PDB entry 8YN1 | electron microscopy, 3.09 A resolution | chains B and C of the 3 polymer chains in the assembly

== Chain B ==
Molecule: Senescence-associated carboxylesterase 101
Source organism: Arabidopsis thaliana
Notes: EC 3.1.1.1
UniProtKB: Q4F883 (SG101_ARATH); residue numbers follow UniProt; this construct covers 3-535
Chain sequence (533 residues; numbered 3 to 535; the number before each row is that of its first residue):
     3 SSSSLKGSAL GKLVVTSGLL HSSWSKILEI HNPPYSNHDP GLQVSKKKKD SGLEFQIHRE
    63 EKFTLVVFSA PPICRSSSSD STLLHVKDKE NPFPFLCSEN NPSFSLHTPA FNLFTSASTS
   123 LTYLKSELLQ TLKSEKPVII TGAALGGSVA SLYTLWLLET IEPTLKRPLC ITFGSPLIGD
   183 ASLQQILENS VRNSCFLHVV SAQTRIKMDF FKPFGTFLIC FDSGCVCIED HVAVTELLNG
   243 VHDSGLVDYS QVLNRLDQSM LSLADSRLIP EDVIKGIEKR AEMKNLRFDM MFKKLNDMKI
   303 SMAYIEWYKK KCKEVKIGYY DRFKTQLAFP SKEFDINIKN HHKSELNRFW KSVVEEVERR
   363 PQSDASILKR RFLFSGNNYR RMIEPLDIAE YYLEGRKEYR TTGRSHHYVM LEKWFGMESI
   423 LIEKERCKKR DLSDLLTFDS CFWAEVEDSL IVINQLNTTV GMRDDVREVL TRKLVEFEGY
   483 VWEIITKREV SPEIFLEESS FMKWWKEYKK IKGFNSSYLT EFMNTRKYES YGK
Not modelled in the structure: 35-52, 243-248
Small-molecule neighbours: adenosine-5-diphosphoribose / ATP: Lys301, Met304, Ala305, Glu308, Lys371, Arg372, Arg373, Phe376, Ser377, Asn380, Met384, Asp436, Leu438

== Chain C ==
Molecule: Probable disease resistance protein At5g66900
Source organism: Arabidopsis thaliana
UniProtKB: Q9FKZ1 (DRL42_ARATH); numbering as in UniProt (aligned over 404-809)
Chain sequence (406 residues; each row starts with the number of its first residue):
   404 SFDALDPNLK ECFLDMGSFL EDQKIRASVI IDMWVELYGK GSSILYMYLE DLASQNLLKL
   464 VPLGTNEHED GFYNDFLVTQ HDILRELAIC QSEFKENLER KRLNLEILEN TFPDWCLNTI
   524 NASLLSISTD DLFSSKWLEM DCPNVEALVL NLSSSDYALP SFISGMKKLK VLTITNHGFY
   584 PARLSNFSCL SSLPNLKRIR LEKVSITLLD IPQLQLSSLK KLSLVMCSFG EVFYDTEDIV
   644 VSNALSKLQE IDIDYCYDLD ELPYWISEIV SLKTLSITNC NKLSQLPEAI GNLSRLEVLR
   704 LCSSMNLSEL PEATEGLSNL RFLDISHCLG LRKLPQEIGK LQNLKKISMR KCSGCELPES
   764 VTNLENLEVK CDEETGLLWE RLKPKMRNLR VQEEEIEHNL NLLQMF

== How chain B and chain C interact ==
Pairs across the interface (33):
  Ile302(B) - His801(C)
  Tyr306(B) - His801(C)
  Tyr306(B) - Asn802(C)  hydrogen bond (side chain-backbone)
  Trp309(B) - Leu803(C)  hydrophobic
  Tyr310(B) - Phe809(C)  hydrophobic
  Lys313(B) - Phe809(C)
  Cys314(B) - Phe809(C)  hydrophobic
  Arg324(B) - Phe809(C)  hydrogen bond (side chain-backbone)
  Phe331(B) - Tyr583(C)  hydrophobic
  Pro332(B) - Tyr660(C)  hydrophobic
  Ser333(B) - Lys606(C)
  Ser333(B) - Met629(C)
  Lys334(B) - Met629(C)
  Lys334(B) - Met808(C)
  Lys334(B) - Phe809(C)
  Glu335(B) - Arg429(C)  salt bridge
  Glu335(B) - Tyr658(C)
  Glu335(B) - Met808(C)
  Phe336(B) - Leu805(C)
  Phe336(B) - Leu806(C)  hydrophobic
  Phe336(B) - Met808(C)  hydrogen bond (backbone-backbone)
  Phe336(B) - Phe809(C)  hydrophobic
  Asp337(B) - Phe809(C)
  Ile338(B) - Met629(C)  hydrophobic
  Ile338(B) - Tyr658(C)  hydrophobic
  Ile338(B) - Asn684(C)
  Asn339(B) - Tyr658(C)
  Asn339(B) - Leu805(C)
  Asn342(B) - Asn684(C)
  Asn342(B) - Met708(C)
  His343(B) - Met708(C)
  His343(B) - Leu732(C)
  Glu347(B) - Leu732(C)
Other interface residues (no listed pair), chain B (22 interface residues in all): Met292, Lys295, Val317
Other interface residues (no listed pair), chain C (18 interface residues in all): Asn682, Glu777

== Overview ==
Chain B and chain C form an interface of 22 and 18 residues respectively, with 3 hydrogen bonds and 1 salt
bridge. Polar pairs include Glu335(B)-Arg429(C), Tyr306(B)-Asn802(C) and Arg324(B)-Phe809(C). Bound to chain
B: adenosine-5-diphosphoribose / ATP.
Chain B is Senescence-associated carboxylesterase 101 and chain C is Probable disease resistance protein
At5g66900, both from Arabidopsis thaliana; the structure, Cryo-EM structure of NRG1A(LRR) in complex with
EDS1-SAG101-(ADPr-ATP), was determined by electron microscopy, deposited together with 8YN0.
